5R1F - chains A and B; structure by X-ray diffraction, 1.80 A resolution.

[Chain A]
Protein: Pre-mRNA-splicing factor 8
Organism: Saccharomyces cerevisiae (strain ATCC 204508 / S288c)
Notes: fragment: yPrp8 RNaseH
Reference sequence: P33334 (PRP8_YEAST); residue numbers follow UniProt; this construct covers 1836-2090
Chain sequence (258 residues; each row starts with the number of its first residue):
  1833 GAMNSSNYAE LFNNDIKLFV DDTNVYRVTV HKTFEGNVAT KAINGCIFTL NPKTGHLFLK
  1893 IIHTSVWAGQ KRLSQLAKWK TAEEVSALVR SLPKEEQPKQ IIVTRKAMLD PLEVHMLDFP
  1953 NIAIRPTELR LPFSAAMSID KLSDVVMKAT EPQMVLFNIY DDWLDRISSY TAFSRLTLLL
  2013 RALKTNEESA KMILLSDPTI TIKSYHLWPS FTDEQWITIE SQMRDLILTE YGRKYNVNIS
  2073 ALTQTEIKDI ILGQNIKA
Not modelled in the structure: 2070-2090
Differences from the reference sequence: expression tag (1833-1835)

[Chain B]
Protein: A1 cistron-splicing factor AAR2
Organism: Saccharomyces cerevisiae (strain ATCC 204508 / S288c)
Notes: fragment: GAMA - Aar2(1-152) - SSSSS - Aar2(171-317); engineered mutation(s): L153_D170delinsSSSSS
Reference sequence: P32357 (AAR2_YEAST); aligned to UniProt positions 1-317 over residues 1-317
Chain sequence (308 residues; row label = number of the first residue in the row; note: 13 numbers in that range are skipped by the numbering (no residue carries them; nothing is unmodelled there); numbers below 1 keep their minus sign (Gly-3 is residue -3)):
    -3 GAMAMNTVPF TSAPIEVTIG IDQYSFNVKE NQPFHGIKDI PIGHVHVIHF QHADNSSMRY
    57 GYWFDCRMGN FYIQYDPKDG LYKMMEERDG AKFENIVHNF KERQMMVSYP KIDEDDTWYN
   117 LTEFVQMDKI RKIVRKDENQ FSYVDSSMTT VQENEL
   166 SSSSSDPAHS LNYTVINFKS REAIRPGHEM EDFLDKSYYL NTVMLQGIFK NSSNYFGELQ
   226 FAFLNAMFFG NYGSSLQWHA MIELICSSAT VPKHMLDKLD EILYYQIKTL PEQYSDILLN
   286 ERVWNICLYS SFQKNSLHNT EKIMENKYPE LL
Not modelled in the structure: -3 to 0, 166-169
Differences from the reference sequence: expression tag (-3 to 0); conflict Ser166 (Leu153 in P32357), Ser167 (Lys154 in P32357), Ser170 (Leu157 in P32357)
Curated features (UniProtKB/Swiss-Prot):
  - region: Leu261 to Ile282 (Leucine-zipper)
  - modified residue: Ser253 (Phosphoserine), Thr274 (Phosphothreonine)

[How chain A and chain B interact]
Residue-residue contacts - 15 pairs, chain A then chain B:
  Gln1907(A) - Met195(B)
  Gln1907(A) - Leu199(B)
  Trp1911(A) - Glu194(B)
  Trp1911(A) - Met195(B)  hydrophobic
  Trp1911(A) - Phe198(B)  hydrophobic
  Asp1942(A) - Lys184(B)  salt bridge
  Asp1942(A) - Phe198(B)
  Glu1945(A) - Lys184(B)  salt bridge
  Val1946(A) - Glu194(B)
  Val1946(A) - Phe198(B)  hydrophobic
  His1947(A) - Glu194(B)
  Leu1949(A) - Lys184(B)
  Leu1949(A) - Ser185(B)
  Leu1949(A) - Arg186(B)
  Asp1950(A) - Arg186(B)  salt bridge
Other interface residues (no listed pair), chain A (9 interface residues in all): Leu1908
Other interface residues (no listed pair), chain B (8 interface residues in all): Ile189

[In short]
9 residues of chain A face 8 of chain B across their interface, with 3 salt bridges. Among the polar pairs are
Asp1942(A)-Lys184(B), Glu1945(A)-Lys184(B) and Asp1950(A)-Arg186(B).
Here chain A is Pre-mRNA-splicing factor 8 and chain B is A1 cistron-splicing factor AAR2, both from
Saccharomyces cerevisiae (strain ATCC 204508 / S288c). Entry 5R1F (PanDDA analysis group deposition --
Auto-refined data of Aar2/RNaseH for ground state model 30, DMSO-free) was determined by X-ray diffraction
(same publication as 5QY1, 5QY2, 5QY3, 5QY4, 5QY5, 5QY6 and 128 further entries).
